1EUI - chains A and C of the 4 polymer chains in the assembly; structure by X-ray diffraction, 3.20 A resolution.

== Chain A ==
Name: Uracil-DNA glycosylase
Source organism: Escherichia coli
Notes: EC 3.2.2.-
UniProtKB: P12295 (UNG_ECOLI); residues 2-229 here correspond to UniProt positions 1-228 (UniProt number = residue number - 1)
Sequence (228 residues; row label = number of the first residue in the row):
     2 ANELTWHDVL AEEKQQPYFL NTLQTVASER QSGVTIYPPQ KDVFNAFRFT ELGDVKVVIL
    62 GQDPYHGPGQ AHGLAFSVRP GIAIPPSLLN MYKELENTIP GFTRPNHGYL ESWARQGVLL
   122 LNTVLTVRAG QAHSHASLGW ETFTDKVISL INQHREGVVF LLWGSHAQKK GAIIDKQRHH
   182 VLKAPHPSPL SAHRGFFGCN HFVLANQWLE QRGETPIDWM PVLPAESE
Disordered / not traced: 2-5, 227-229

== Chain C ==
Name: Uracil-DNA glycosylase inhibitor protein
Source organism: Bacillus phage PBS2
UniProtKB: P14739 (UNGI_BPPB2); numbering as in UniProt (aligned over 1-84)
Sequence (84 residues; numbered 1 to 84; the number before each row is that of its first residue):
     1 MTNLSDIIEK ETGKQLVIQE SILMLPEEVE EVIGNKPESD ILVHTAYDES TDENVMLLTS
    61 DAPEYKPWAL VIQDSNGENK IKML
Disordered / not traced: 1-14

== Interface between chain A and chain C ==
Pairs across the interface (36; chain A residue first):
  Q63(A) - I22(C)
  Q63(A) - L23(C)  hydrogen bond (side chain-backbone)
  Y66(A) - Q19(C)
  H67(A) - S21(C)  hydrogen bond
  Q71(A) - Q19(C)  hydrogen bond (side chain-backbone)
  I85(A) - Q19(C)
  P86(A) - E20(C)
  P87(A) - Q19(C)
  P87(A) - E20(C)
  P87(A) - T45(C)
  P87(A) - Y47(C)  hydrophobic
  S88(A) - E20(C)  hydrogen bond (backbone-side chain)
  L90(A) - Y47(C)
  Q132(A) - Y65(C)
  A133(A) - S21(C)
  A133(A) - Y65(C)  hydrogen bond (backbone-side chain)
  H134(A) - L23(C)
  H134(A) - D61(C)  salt bridge
  H134(A) - A62(C)
  G165(A) - E28(C)
  S166(A) - L25(C)
  S166(A) - E28(C)  hydrogen bond (backbone-side chain)
  H167(A) - L23(C)
  K171(A) - L25(C)
  H187(A) - I22(C)
  S189(A) - E20(C)
  S189(A) - M24(C)
  S189(A) - V43(C)
  P190(A) - T45(C)
  P190(A) - N54(C)
  P190(A) - M56(C)  hydrophobic
  P190(A) - Q73(C)  hydrogen bond (backbone-side chain)
  L191(A) - V32(C)  hydrophobic
  L191(A) - V43(C)  hydrophobic
  L191(A) - M56(C)  hydrogen bond (backbone-side chain)
  L191(A) - L58(C)  hydrophobic
Also at the interface, not in a pair above, chain A (25 interface residues in all): D64, A84, S135, S192, H194
Also at the interface, not in a pair above, chain C (24 interface residues in all): V29, I33, V71, N76, G77

== In short ==
The interface between chain A and chain C involves 25 residues on one side and 24 on the other, with 8
hydrogen bonds and 1 salt bridge. Among the polar pairs are H134(A)-D61(C), Q63(A)-L23(C) and H67(A)-S21(C).
Here chain A is Uracil-DNA glycosylase (Escherichia coli) and chain C is Uracil-DNA glycosylase inhibitor
protein (Bacillus phage PBS2). Entry 1EUI (Escherichia coli uracil-DNA glycosylase complex with uracil-DNA
glycosylase inhibitor protein) was determined by X-ray diffraction.
